Entry 7ZC6 (electron microscopy, 4.27 A resolution (low resolution: residue-level contacts below are approximate; hydrogen-bond / salt-bridge calls are withheld)); this record covers chains D and E of the 6 polymer chains in the assembly.

[Chain D]
Name: RnfD
Organism: Clostridium tetanomorphum
Amino-acid sequence (310 residues; row label = number of the first residue in the row):
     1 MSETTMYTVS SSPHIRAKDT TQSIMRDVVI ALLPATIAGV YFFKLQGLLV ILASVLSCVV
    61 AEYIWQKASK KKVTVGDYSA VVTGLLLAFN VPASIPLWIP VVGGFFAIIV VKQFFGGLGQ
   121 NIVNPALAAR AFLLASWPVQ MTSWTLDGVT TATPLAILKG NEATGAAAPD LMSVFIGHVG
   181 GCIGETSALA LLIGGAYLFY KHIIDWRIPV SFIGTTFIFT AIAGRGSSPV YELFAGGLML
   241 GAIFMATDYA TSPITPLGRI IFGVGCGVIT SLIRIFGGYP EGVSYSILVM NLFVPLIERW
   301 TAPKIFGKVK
Disordered / not traced: 1-6
Covalent attachments: flavin mononucleotide (FMN) linked to Thr153
Ligand contacts:
  - FMN (flavin mononucleotide), molecule 1: Asn90, Leu127, Arg130, Trp144, Thr151, Leu155, Ala156, Gly181, Cys182, Glu185, Gly236, Gly237, Leu240, Met245, Tyr279, Pro280, Glu281, Gly282, Val283, Ser284, Tyr285
  - FMN, molecule 2: Leu134, Glu162, Tyr279, Pro280
  - riboflavin (RBF): Ile24, Met25, Val28, Ser79, Val82, Thr83, Leu86, Lys112, Leu118, Gly119, Asn121, Val123, Asn124, Pro125, Ile203, Phe244, Met245, Asp248, Tyr249, Ala250
Reported in the primary citation:
  - binding site for flavin mononucleotide: Arg130, Thr153, Glu185, Gly237, Ser284
  - binding site for riboflavin: Asn124, Asp248

[Chain E]
Name: RnfE
Organism: Clostridium tetanomorphum
Amino-acid sequence (201 residues; each row starts with the number of its first residue):
     1 MGVVSERLYN GIVKENATFV QVLGMCPTLA VTTSAINGIG MGLSATVVLI GSNVVISLLK
    61 KVIPDEIRIP AYITVIATLV TVLQFLLQAY LPDLNKSLGI FIPLIVVNCI ILGRAEAYAN
   121 KNSVGASFFD GLGMGLGFTV SLAALGIIRE FLGTGKVFGA QITPDAFQPA LIMILAPGGF
   181 FTLGILMAIL NQRKLKKAKA K
Disordered / not traced: 1, 196-201
Bound ions: Fe ion: Cys26, Cys109 (shared with 2 residues of chain A)
Reported in the primary citation:
  - Fe ion coordination: Cys26, Cys109

[Chain D / chain E interface]
Contacting residue pairs (13; chain D residue first):
  Trp98(D) with Phe167(E)
  Phe106(D) with Phe181(E)
  Phe114(D) with Ile185(E)
  Phe132(D) with Ile172(E)
  Ala135(D) with Leu171(E); Ile172(E)
  Ser136(D) with Pro169(E); Ala170(E); Leu171(E); Ile172(E)
  Trp137(D) with Pro169(E); Ala170(E)
  Gln140(D) with Pro169(E)

[In short]
8 residues of chain D and 7 residues of chain E are in contact. Chain D binds riboflavin and flavin
mononucleotide. Covalently linked flavin mononucleotide: at Thr153(D). The paper reports a binding site for
flavin mononucleotide at Arg130(D), Thr153(D) and Glu185(D) among others; a binding site for riboflavin at
Asn124(D) and Asp248(D).
Chain D is RnfD and chain E is RnfE, both from Clostridium tetanomorphum; the structure, Na+ - translocating
ferredoxin: NAD+ reductase (Rnf) of C. tetanomorphum, was determined by electron microscopy.
